1LRQ - chains A and B; structure by X-ray diffraction, 1.80 A resolution.

== Chain A ==
Name: KDO-8-phosphate synthetase
From: Aquifex aeolicus
Notes: EC 4.1.2.16
UniProt: O66496 (KDSA_AQUAE); residues 1001-1267 here correspond to UniProt positions 1-267 (UniProt number = residue number - 1000)
Amino-acid sequence (267 residues; row label = number of the first residue in the row):
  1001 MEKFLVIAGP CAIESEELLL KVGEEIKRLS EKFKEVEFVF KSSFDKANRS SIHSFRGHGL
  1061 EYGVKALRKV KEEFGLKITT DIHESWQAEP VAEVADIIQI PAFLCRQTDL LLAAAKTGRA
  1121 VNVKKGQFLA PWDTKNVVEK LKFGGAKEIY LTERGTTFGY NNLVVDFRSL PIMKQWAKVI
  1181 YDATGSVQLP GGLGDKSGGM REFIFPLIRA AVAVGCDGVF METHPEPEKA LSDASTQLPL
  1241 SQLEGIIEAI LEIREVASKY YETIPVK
Not modelled in the structure: 1001, 1265-1267
Sequence notes: engineered mutation Gly1185 (His185 in O66496)
Bound ions: Cd2+: Cys1011, Glu1222, Asp1233 (together with phosphoenolpyruvate)
Residues lining bound ligands:
  - arabinose-5-phosphate (A5P): Cys1011, Lys1046, Asn1048, Arg1049, Ser1050, Ser1051, Arg1154, Gln1188, Asp1195, Lys1196, Ser1197, Asp1233
  - phosphoenolpyruvate (PEP): Cys1011, Lys1046, Asn1048, Asp1081, Gln1099, Pro1101, Ala1102, Lys1124, Arg1154, Asp1182, Gln1188, Glu1222, Asp1233

== Chain B ==
Name: KDO-8-phosphate synthetase
From: Aquifex aeolicus
Notes: EC 4.1.2.16
UniProt: O66496 (KDSA_AQUAE); residues 2001-2267 here correspond to UniProt positions 1-267 (UniProt number = residue number - 2000)
Amino-acid sequence (267 residues; each row starts with the number of its first residue):
  2001 MEKFLVIAGP CAIESEELLL KVGEEIKRLS EKFKEVEFVF KSSFDKANRS SIHSFRGHGL
  2061 EYGVKALRKV KEEFGLKITT DIHESWQAEP VAEVADIIQI PAFLCRQTDL LLAAAKTGRA
  2121 VNVKKGQFLA PWDTKNVVEK LKFGGAKEIY LTERGTTFGY NNLVVDFRSL PIMKQWAKVI
  2181 YDATGSVQLP GGLGDKSGGM REFIFPLIRA AVAVGCDGVF METHPEPEKA LSDASTQLPL
  2241 SQLEGIIEAI LEIREVASKY YETIPVK
Not modelled in the structure: 2001-2002, 2192-2198, 2265-2267
Sequence notes: engineered mutation Gly2185 (His185 in O66496)
Bound ions: Cd2+: Cys2011, Glu2222, Asp2233

== Interface between chain A and chain B ==
Pairs across the interface (63):
  Ala1047(A) with Arg2106(B); Gln2107(B); Thr2108(B), hydrogen bond (backbone-backbone)
  Asn1048(A) with Arg2106(B), hydrogen bond (backbone-side chain); Gln2107(B)
  Arg1049(A) with Lys2140(B), hydrogen bond (backbone-side chain)
  Ser1050(A) with Arg2106(B), hydrogen bond; Asn2136(B); Lys2140(B)
  Ser1051(A) with Glu2139(B)
  Ile1052(A) with Thr2108(B); Lys2140(B); Phe2143(B), hydrophobic
  His1053(A) with Glu2139(B), salt bridge
  Arg1056(A) with Thr2108(B); Asp2109(B), salt bridge
  Glu1084(A) with Glu2084(B); Ser2085(B), hydrogen bond
  Ser1085(A) with Glu2084(B), hydrogen bond (backbone-side chain)
  Phe1103(A) with Phe2103(B); Arg2106(B); Phe2128(B), hydrophobic
  Leu1104(A) with Leu2104(B), hydrophobic; Gln2107(B)
  Arg1106(A) with Ala2047(B); Asn2048(B), hydrogen bond (side chain-backbone); Arg2049(B); Ser2050(B), hydrogen bond; Phe2103(B)
  Gln1107(A) with Ala2047(B); Asn2048(B); Leu2104(B)
  Thr1108(A) with Ala2047(B), hydrogen bond (backbone-backbone); Ile2052(B); Arg2056(B)
  Asp1109(A) with Arg2056(B), salt bridge
  Phe1128(A) with Phe2103(B), hydrophobic; Phe2128(B), hydrophobic; Thr2157(B)
  Ala1130(A) with Tyr2160(B), hydrophobic; Asn2161(B)
  Pro1131(A) with Tyr2160(B)
  Trp1132(A) with Tyr2160(B), hydrophobic; Asn2161(B)
  Asp1133(A) with Asn2161(B); Gly2191(B)
  Asn1136(A) with Ser2050(B)
  Glu1139(A) with His2053(B), salt bridge
  Lys1140(A) with Arg2049(B), hydrogen bond (side chain-backbone); Ser2050(B); Ile2052(B)
  Phe1143(A) with Ile2052(B), hydrophobic
  Thr1157(A) with Phe2128(B)
  Tyr1160(A) with Ala2130(B), hydrophobic; Pro2131(B); Trp2132(B), hydrophobic; Asp2166(B), hydrogen bond
  Asn1161(A) with Ala2130(B); Trp2132(B); Asp2133(B)
  Asp1166(A) with Tyr2160(B), hydrogen bond
  Gly1194(A) with Asn2136(B)
  Asp1195(A) with Asn2136(B)
Also at the interface, not in a pair above, chain A (38 interface residues in all): Leu1112, Gln1127, Leu1129, Thr1156, Arg1168, Gly1191, Ser1197
Also at the interface, not in a pair above, chain B (36 interface residues in all): Ser2051, Leu2112, Gln2127, Leu2129, Thr2156, Arg2168, Pro2190

== Overview ==
38 residues of chain A face 36 of chain B across their interface, with 12 hydrogen bonds and 4 salt bridges.
Among the polar pairs are His1053(A)-Glu2139(B), Arg1056(A)-Asp2109(B) and Asp1109(A)-Arg2056(B). Bound to
chain A: phosphoenolpyruvate and arabinose-5-phosphate. Cys1011(A), Glu1222(A) and Asp1233(A) coordinate Cd2+.
Both chains are KDO-8-phosphate synthetase (Aquifex aeolicus). Entry 1LRQ (Aquifex aeolicus KDO8P synthase
H185G mutant in complex with PEP, A5P and Cadmium) was determined by X-ray diffraction (same publication as
1LRN and 1LRO).
